4L73 - chains A and B; structure by X-ray diffraction, 2.50 A resolution.

== Chain A (and B) ==
Molecule: Calcium-gated potassium channel MthK
Organism: Methanothermobacter thermautotrophicus
Notes: fragment: RCK domain; chain B of this document is another copy of the same molecule, construct and numbering; everything in this record applies to it too
UniProt: O27564 (MTHK_METTH); numbering as in UniProt (aligned over 107-336)
Sequence (242 residues; row label = number of the first residue in the row):
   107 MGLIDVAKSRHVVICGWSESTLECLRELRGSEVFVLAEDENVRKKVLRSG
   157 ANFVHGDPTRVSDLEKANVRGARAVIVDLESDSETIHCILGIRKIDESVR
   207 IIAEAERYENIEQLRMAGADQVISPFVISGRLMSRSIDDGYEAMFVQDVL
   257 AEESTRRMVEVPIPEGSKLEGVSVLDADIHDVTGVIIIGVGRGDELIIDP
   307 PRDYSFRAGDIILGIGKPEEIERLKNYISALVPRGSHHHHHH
Not modelled in the structure: 107-114, 339-348 (chain B: 107-114, 337-348)
Sequence notes: expression tag (337-348)
Bound ions: Na+ site 1: Ser137, Gly156; Na+ site 2: Arg176, Asp202; Ca2+ site 1: Asp184, Glu210, Glu212; Ca2+ site 2: Arg241, Asp245, Glu248 (shared with Glu266(B) of chain B); Na+ site 3: Asp284 (shared with Asp287(B) of chain B); Na+ site 4 near Asp287 (its only coordinating residue here); Ca2+ site 3: Gly290, Glu326 (shared with Asp305(B) of chain B); Ca2+ site 4: Asp305 (shared with Gly290(B), Glu326(B) of chain B)
Swiss-Prot annotation at these positions:
  - binding site (Ca(2+)): Asp184, Glu210, Glu212
  - mutagenesis: Met107 (M107I: Elimination of the 26 kDa product and reduced levels of channel expression), Asp184 (D184N: At high calcium concentration, mean open time is short and mean closed time is long compared with wild-type)
From the paper describing this entry:
  - Ca2+ coordination: Asp184, Glu212, Arg241, Asp245, Glu248, Glu266, Gly290, Asp305, Glu326

== Chain A / chain B interface ==
Residue-residue contacts (156):
  Val118(A) with Ile243(B), hydrophobic
  Glu125(A) with Glu212(B); Arg213(B), salt bridge; Tyr214(B); Phe232(B)
  Ser126(A) with Phe232(B); Ser235(B); Gly236(B); Met239(B)
  Glu129(A) with Val233(B); Arg237(B), salt bridge
  Cys130(A) with Gly236(B); Met239(B), hydrophobic; Ser240(B)
  Arg132(A) with Tyr214(B)
  Glu133(A) with Ser240(B)
  Arg179(A) with Ile243(B); Asp244(B), salt bridge
  Ala180(A) with Ile243(B)
  Ile182(A) with Met239(B), hydrophobic; Ile243(B), hydrophobic
  Arg206(A) with Ser242(B), hydrogen bond (side chain-backbone); Ile243(B); Asp244(B); Asp245(B); Gly246(B)
  Ile208(A) with Ser242(B)
  Glu210(A) with Phe232(B); Ser235(B), hydrogen bond; Met239(B)
  Glu212(A) with Glu125(B)
  Arg213(A) with Glu125(B), salt bridge
  Tyr214(A) with Glu125(B), hydrogen bond (backbone-side chain); Arg132(B)
  Gln227(A) with Ser242(B), hydrogen bond; Gly246(B); Ala249(B); Met250(B)
  Val228(A) with Gln253(B), hydrogen bond (backbone-side chain)
  Ile229(A) with Ser235(B); Met239(B), hydrophobic; Gln253(B)
  Ser230(A) with Gln253(B), hydrogen bond (backbone-side chain)
  Pro231(A) with Pro231(B); Phe232(B), hydrophobic; Ser235(B)
  Phe232(A) with Glu125(B); Ser126(B); Glu129(B)
  Val233(A) with Glu129(B)
  Ile234(A) with Leu238(B), hydrophobic; Gln253(B)
  Ser235(A) with Ser126(B); Glu210(B), hydrogen bond; Ile229(B); Pro231(B)
  Gly236(A) with Ser126(B); Cys130(B)
  Arg237(A) with Glu129(B), salt bridge; Gln253(B), hydrogen bond (side chain-backbone); Leu256(B); Ala257(B)
  Leu238(A) with Ile229(B); Ile234(B), hydrophobic; Leu256(B), hydrophobic
  Met239(A) with Ser126(B); Ile182(B), hydrophobic; Ile229(B), hydrophobic
  Ser240(A) with Cys130(B); Glu133(B)
  Arg241(A) with Val255(B); Leu256(B), hydrogen bond (side chain-backbone); Glu258(B), salt bridge; Met264(B), hydrogen bond (side chain-backbone)
  Ser242(A) with Arg206(B), hydrogen bond (backbone-side chain); Ile208(B)
  Ile243(A) with Arg179(B); Ala180(B), hydrophobic; Ile182(B), hydrophobic; Arg206(B), hydrogen bond (backbone-side chain)
  Asp244(A) with Arg206(B)
  Asp245(A) with Arg206(B); Glu266(B)
  Gly246(A) with Arg206(B); Gln227(B)
  Tyr247(A) with Glu266(B); Gly297(B); Arg298(B), hydrogen bond (side chain-backbone); Gly299(B), hydrogen bond (side chain-backbone); Glu301(B); Leu302(B); Ile317(B), hydrophobic; Leu319(B)
  Glu248(A) with Met264(B); Glu266(B)
  Ala249(A) with Gln227(B)
  Met250(A) with Asp300(B); Glu301(B); Leu302(B)
  Phe251(A) with Phe251(B), hydrophobic; Met264(B), hydrophobic; Ile294(B), hydrophobic; Leu302(B); Ile304(B), hydrophobic; Leu319(B), hydrophobic
  Gln253(A) with Gln227(B); Val228(B), hydrogen bond (side chain-backbone); Ile229(B); Ser230(B), hydrogen bond (side chain-backbone); Ile234(B)
  Asp254(A) with Ile304(B)
  Val255(A) with Arg241(B); Ile304(B), hydrophobic
  Leu256(A) with Ile234(B), hydrophobic; Arg237(B); Leu238(B), hydrophobic; Arg241(B)
  Ala257(A) with Arg237(B)
  Arg262(A) with Ile304(B), hydrogen bond (side chain-backbone); Asp305(B), salt bridge
  Met264(A) with Arg241(B), hydrogen bond (backbone-side chain); Glu248(B)
  Glu266(A) with Asp245(B); Tyr247(B); Glu248(B)
  Gly290(A) with Asp305(B)
  Ile292(A) with Ile292(B), hydrophobic; Ile293(B); Asp305(B)
  Ile293(A) with Ile292(B)
  Gly297(A) with Tyr247(B)
  Arg298(A) with Tyr247(B), hydrogen bond (backbone-side chain)
  Gly299(A) with Tyr247(B), hydrogen bond (backbone-side chain)
  Asp300(A) with Met250(B)
  Glu301(A) with Tyr247(B)
  Leu302(A) with Tyr247(B); Met250(B), hydrophobic; Phe251(B)
  Ile304(A) with Asp254(B); Val255(B), hydrophobic; Arg262(B), hydrogen bond (backbone-side chain)
  Asp305(A) with Arg262(B), salt bridge; His286(B), salt bridge; Gly290(B); Ile292(B); Ile321(B); Gly322(B); Glu326(B)
  Ile317(A) with Tyr247(B), hydrophobic
  Leu319(A) with Tyr247(B); Glu248(B); Phe251(B), hydrophobic
  Ile321(A) with Asp305(B)
  Gly322(A) with Asp305(B)
  Lys323(A) with Asp305(B)
  Glu326(A) with Asp305(B)
Interface residues without a listed pair, chain A (75 interface residues in all): Leu134, Lys151, Asp184, Val252, Glu259, Asp284, His286, Ile294, Pro307
Interface residues without a listed pair, chain B (77 interface residues in all): Val118, Thr127, Leu134, Val252, Glu259, Arg263, Asp287, Pro306, Pro307, Lys323

== In short ==
Chain A and chain B form an interface of 75 and 77 residues respectively; the contacts include 21 hydrogen
bonds and 9 salt bridges. Polar pairs include Glu125(A)-Arg213(B), Glu129(A)-Arg237(B) and
Arg179(A)-Asp244(B). From UniProt: 3 Ca2+-binding residues and 2 mutagenesis sites on chain A. The paper
reports Ca2+ coordination by Asp184(A), Glu212(A) and Arg241(A) among others.
Chain A and chain B are both Calcium-gated potassium channel MthK (Methanothermobacter thermautotrophicus);
the structure, Ca2+-bound MthK RCK domain at 2.5 Angstrom, was determined by X-ray diffraction (same
publication as 4L74, 4L75 and 4L76).
